7UEB - chains a and C of the 14 polymer chains in the assembly; structure by electron microscopy, 3.08 A resolution.

== Chain a ==
Name: Photosystem P840 reaction center, large subunit
Organism: Chlorobaculum tepidum TLS
UniProtKB: Q8KAY0 (Q8KAY0_CHLTE); numbering as in UniProt (aligned over 1-731)
Sequence (731 residues; numbered 1 to 731; the number before each row is that of its first residue):
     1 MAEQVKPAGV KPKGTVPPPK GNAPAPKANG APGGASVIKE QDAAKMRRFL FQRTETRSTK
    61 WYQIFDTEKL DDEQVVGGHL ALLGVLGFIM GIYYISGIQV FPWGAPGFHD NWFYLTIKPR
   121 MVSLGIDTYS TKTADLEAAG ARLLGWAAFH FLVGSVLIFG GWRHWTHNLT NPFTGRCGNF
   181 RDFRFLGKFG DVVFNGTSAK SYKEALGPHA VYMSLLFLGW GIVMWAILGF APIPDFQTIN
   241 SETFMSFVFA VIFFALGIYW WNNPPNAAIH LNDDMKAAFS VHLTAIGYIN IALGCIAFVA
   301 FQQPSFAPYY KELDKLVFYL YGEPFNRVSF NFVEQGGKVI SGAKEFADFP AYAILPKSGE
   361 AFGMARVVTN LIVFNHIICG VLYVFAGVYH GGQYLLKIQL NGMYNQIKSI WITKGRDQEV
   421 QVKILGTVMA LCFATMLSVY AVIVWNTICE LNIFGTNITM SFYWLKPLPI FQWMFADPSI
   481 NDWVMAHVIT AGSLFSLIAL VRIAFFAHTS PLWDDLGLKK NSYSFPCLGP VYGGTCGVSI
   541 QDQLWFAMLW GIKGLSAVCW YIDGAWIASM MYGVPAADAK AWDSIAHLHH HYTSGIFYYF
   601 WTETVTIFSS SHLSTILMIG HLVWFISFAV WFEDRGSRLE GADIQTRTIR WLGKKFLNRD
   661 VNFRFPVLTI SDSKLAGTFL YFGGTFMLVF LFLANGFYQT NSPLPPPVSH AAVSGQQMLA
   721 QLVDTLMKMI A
Unresolved in the structure: 1-56, 709-731
Bound ions: bacteriochlorophyll a Mg near Glu242 (its only coordinating residue here); 4Fe-4S cluster Fe: Cys527, Cys536 (shared with 2 residues of chain A); Ca2+: Asp563, Glu603, Phe692, Asn695
Ligand contacts:
  - bacteriochlorophyll a (BCL), molecule 1: Trp61, Tyr62, Gln63, Ile64, Phe65, Asp66, Thr67, Lys276, Phe279, Leu283, Leu382, Tyr383, Ala386, Tyr389, His390, Gln393, Tyr523, Gln541, Leu544, Trp545, Met548, Leu675, Phe679
  - bacteriochlorophyll a (BCL), molecule 2: Phe65, Leu70, Gln74, Val75, Gly78, His79, Leu82, Val85, Ile89, Tyr93, Phe113, Trp165, Met275, Ala278, Phe279, His282, Leu283, Ile286, Tyr383
  - bacteriochlorophyll a (BCL), molecule 3: Asp72, Val75, Val76, His79, Leu80, Leu83, Phe149, Val153, Leu157, Phe180, Phe183, Phe185, Phe194, Ser198, Ala199, Ser201, Tyr202, Ala205, Pro208, His209, Tyr212, Met213, Leu216
  - bacteriochlorophyll a (BCL), molecule 4: Val76, Leu80, Val156, Leu157, Phe159, Gly160, His164, Leu169, Thr170, Asn171, Pro172, Arg176, Cys177, Gly178, Asn179, Phe180, Phe183, Arg184, Phe185, Leu186, Gly187, Tyr212
  - bacteriochlorophyll a (BCL), molecule 5: Leu83, Leu86, Gly87, Met90, Tyr94, Ile117, Arg120, Met121, Leu124, Ile126, Trp146, Phe149, His150, Val153, Gly154, Leu157, Met213, Leu216, Phe217, Trp220, Val223, Glu242, Phe253, Ile289, Leu293
  - bacteriochlorophyll a (BCL), molecule 6: Leu83, Tyr202, Lys203, Ala205, Leu206, His209, Ala210, Met213, Leu216, Gly219, Trp220, Val223, Pro265, Asn266, Ala267, His270, Leu271, Ala278, Val281, His282, Ala285, Ile286, Ile289, Trp411
  - bacteriochlorophyll a (BCL), molecule 7: Leu86, Met90, Tyr93, Thr116, Ile117, Arg120, Ile286, Ile289, Asn290, Leu293, Phe301, Tyr310, Ile372, Asn375, His376, Cys379, Tyr383
  - bacteriochlorophyll a (BCL), molecule 8: Tyr93, Trp112, Phe113, Thr116, Ile117, Leu371, Ile372, Phe374, Asn375, Ile378, Cys379, Leu382, Met548, Thr678, Phe679, Phe682, Gly683, Phe686, Met687, Val689, Phe690, Leu693
  - bacteriochlorophyll a (BCL), molecule 9: Asp110, Asn111, Trp112, Phe113, Leu320, Tyr321, Gly322, His612, Thr615, Ile616, Ile619, Met687, Phe690
  - bacteriochlorophyll a (BCL), molecule 10: Pro119, Arg120, Ser123, Phe217, Trp220, Phe236, Gln237, Thr238, Ile239, Ser241, Glu242, Met245, Ser246, Phe249, Leu293, Phe301, Ser305, Phe306, Tyr309, Tyr310
  - bacteriochlorophyll a (BCL), molecule 11: Ile269, His270, Ala277, Ser280, Val281, Thr284, Ala285, Tyr288, Val384, Val388, Gly391, Gly392, Tyr394, Leu395, Tyr404, Ser409, Ile410, Trp411, Ile412, Lys414, Gly415, Leu497, Leu500, Ala504, Phe505
  - bacteriochlorophyll a (BCL), molecule 12: Leu431, Ala434, Thr435, Ser438, Leu465, Lys466, Pro467, Leu468, Phe471, Phe475, Asp482, Trp483, Ala486, His487, Thr490
  - F26 (2-[(1E,3E,5E,7E,9E,11E,13E,15E,17E,19E)-3,7,12,16,20,24-hexamethylpentacosa-1,3,5,7,9,11,13,15,17,19,23-undecaenyl]-1,3,4-trimethyl-benzene), molecule 1: His79, Leu82, Leu83, Leu86, Phe113, Tyr202, Ala205, His209, Met213, Asp274, Ala278, His282
  - F26, molecule 2: Leu206, Phe249, Phe253, Leu256, Tyr259, Trp260, Asn263, Pro264, Pro265, Asn266
  - F39 ([(2R,3S,4S,5R,6R)-6-[(10E,12E,14E)-2,6,10,14,19,23-hexamethyl-25-(2,3,6-trimethylphenyl)pentacosa-6,8,10,12,14,16,18,20,22,24-decaen-2-yl]oxy-3,4,5-tris(oxidanyl)oxan-2-yl]methyl dodecanoate), molecule 1: Phe236, Gln237, Tyr288, Ile291, Ala292, Leu293, Cys295, Ile296, Ala297, Val299, Ala300, Phe301, Gln303, Ser305, Phe306, Ile372, His376, Trp411, Leu497, Val501, Ala504, Phe505
  - F39, molecule 2: Phe663, Phe665, Pro666
  - Chlorophyll A ester (G2O), molecule 1: Met429, Cys432, Phe433, Met436, Leu437, Tyr440, Phe495, Ile498, Arg502, Phe546, Leu549, Trp550
  - Chlorophyll A ester (G2O), molecule 2: Met436, Leu437, Tyr440, Ala441, Val444, Thr447, Ile448, Phe454, Phe495, Leu549, Trp550, Ile552, Lys553, Met570, Phe597, Phe600, Trp624, Tyr681
  - Chlorophyll A ester (G2O), molecule 3: Met618, Ile619, His621, Leu622, Trp624, Phe625, Phe628
  - Chlorophyll A ester (G2O), molecule 4: Leu622, Phe625, Ile626, Phe628, Ala629, Phe632, Asp634, Ser637, Arg638, Gly641, Ala642, Gln645
  - Bacteriochlorophyll A isomer (GS0), molecule 1: Met436, Val439, Tyr440, Ile443, Val488, Ala491, Gly492, Ile552, Lys553, Ser556, Ala557, Trp560, Ile567, Ile596, Phe600, Thr604, Ile607, Phe608, Leu617, His621, Trp624, Tyr681, Thr685, Phe686, Leu688, Val689, Phe692
  - Bacteriochlorophyll A isomer (GS0), molecule 2: Phe597, Phe600, Trp601, Trp624
  - 4Fe-4S cluster (SF4): Cys527, Gly529, Pro530, Thr535, Cys536, Glu633, Ile670
What the authors report for this chain:
  - binding site for 1,2-dipalmitoyl-phosphatidyl-glycerole: Arg638, Gln645

== Chain C ==
Name: Cytochrome c
Organism: Chlorobaculum tepidum TLS
UniProtKB: O07091 (CY551_CHLTE); numbering as in UniProt (aligned over 1-206)
Sequence (206 residues; each row starts with the number of its first residue):
     1 MDKNSNGKLI ALAVGGAVLM GALFFSVSFL TGYIPAPNHS AILTPLRSFM GWFLLIFCAS
    61 IIIMGLGKMS SAISDKWFLS FPLSIFVIVM VMFLSLRVYW EKGRTTTVDG KYIRTTAELK
   121 EFLNKPAATS DVPPAPAGFD FDAAKKLVDV RCNKCHTLDS VADLFRTKYK KTGQVNLIVK
   181 RMQGFPGSGI SDDDAKTIGI WLHEKF
Unresolved in the structure: 1-4, 127-206
Curated features (UniProtKB/Swiss-Prot):
  - binding site (heme): Cys152, Cys155, His156, Met182
Ligand contacts:
  - bacteriochlorophyll a (BCL), molecule 1: Phe24, Val27, Thr31
  - bacteriochlorophyll a (BCL), molecule 2: Phe78, Phe81, Pro82, Ile85, Val89
  - bacteriochlorophyll a (BCL), molecule 3: Met92, Phe93, Leu96
  - F39 ([(2R,3S,4S,5R,6R)-6-[(10E,12E,14E)-2,6,10,14,19,23-hexamethyl-25-(2,3,6-trimethylphenyl)pentacosa-6,8,10,12,14,16,18,20,22,24-decaen-2-yl]oxy-3,4,5-tris(oxidanyl)oxan-2-yl]methyl dodecanoate): Met20, Leu23, Val27, Trp52, Ile56, Ala59, Ser60, Ile63, Met64, Gly67, Lys68, Ser71
  - Chlorophyll A ester (G2O), molecule 1: Leu55, Ile56, Ala59
  - Chlorophyll A ester (G2O), molecule 2: Ala59, Ile62, Ile63

== Interface between chain a and chain C ==
Pairs across the interface (87; chain a residue first):
  Trp61(a) with Ser70(C); Ile73(C), hydrophobic
  Ile64(a) with Ile73(C); Ser74(C); Asp75(C)
  Phe65(a) with Asp75(C)
  Gly77(a) with Phe78(C)
  Gly78(a) with Phe78(C)
  Ala81(a) with Phe78(C), hydrophobic
  Val85(a) with Pro82(C), hydrophobic
  Phe88(a) with Phe86(C), hydrophobic
  Ile92(a) with Phe86(C), hydrophobic; Met90(C), hydrophobic; Phe93(C), hydrophobic
  Tyr93(a) with Phe93(C), hydrophobic
  Ser96(a) with Phe93(C)
  Gln99(a) with Arg104(C), hydrogen bond; Arg114(C)
  Val100(a) with Arg114(C)
  Phe101(a) with Arg97(C)
  Pro106(a) with Arg97(C), hydrogen bond (backbone-side chain); Gly103(C); Arg104(C); Tyr112(C)
  Gly107(a) with Gly103(C); Arg104(C), hydrogen bond (backbone-backbone)
  Phe108(a) with Phe93(C); Arg97(C); Arg104(C), hydrogen bond (backbone-side chain)
  His109(a) with Glu101(C); Gly103(C), hydrogen bond (side chain-backbone); Arg104(C); Thr105(C), hydrogen bond
  Asp110(a) with Arg104(C), salt bridge
  Asn111(a) with Phe93(C)
  Phe113(a) with Phe93(C), hydrophobic
  Thr131(a) with Arg114(C), hydrogen bond (backbone-side chain); Thr115(C); Glu118(C), hydrogen bond
  Lys132(a) with Arg114(C)
  Thr133(a) with Tyr112(C); Arg114(C), hydrogen bond
  Leu136(a) with Arg114(C)
  Ile158(a) with Leu83(C), hydrophobic
  Gly161(a) with Phe78(C)
  Trp162(a) with Phe78(C), hydrophobic; Leu79(C), hydrophobic
  Trp165(a) with Phe78(C), hydrophobic
  Asp314(a) with Thr116(C)
  Lys315(a) with Thr115(C); Thr116(C)
  Leu316(a) with Arg114(C); Thr116(C)
  Val317(a) with Ile113(C); Arg114(C), hydrogen bond (backbone-backbone); Thr115(C); Thr116(C); Leu119(C), hydrophobic
  Tyr319(a) with Arg104(C); Thr105(C); Ile113(C), hydrogen bond (side chain-backbone)
  Tyr321(a) with Leu96(C); Glu101(C)
  Phe330(a) with Pro37(C), hydrophobic; His39(C)
  Asp348(a) with Thr107(C); Val108(C), hydrogen bond (backbone-backbone); Phe122(C)
  Phe349(a) with Thr105(C); Thr107(C); Phe122(C), hydrophobic
  Pro350(a) with Thr106(C)
  Ala353(a) with Thr105(C)
  Ile354(a) with Glu101(C); Thr105(C)
  Pro356(a) with Leu119(C), hydrophobic
  Ser358(a) with Thr116(C); Leu119(C)
  Glu360(a) with Thr116(C); Lys120(C)
  Phe656(a) with Leu12(C), hydrophobic
  Leu657(a) with Lys8(C); Leu9(C), hydrophobic; Leu12(C), hydrophobic
  Arg659(a) with Lys8(C)
  Asp660(a) with Ser5(C); Leu9(C)
Other interface residues (no listed pair), chain a (58 interface residues in all): Lys69, Ala105, Phe318, Asn331, Lys344, Phe346, Ala347, Tyr352, Gly359, Asn658
Other interface residues (no listed pair), chain C (39 interface residues in all): Asn38, Val89, Leu123, Lys125

== Summary ==
58 residues of chain a face 39 of chain C across their interface; the contacts include 12 hydrogen bonds and 1
salt bridge. Polar contacts include Asp110(a)-Arg104(C), Gln99(a)-Arg104(C) and Pro106(a)-Arg97(C). The paper
reports a binding site for 1,2-dipalmitoyl-phosphatidyl-glycerole at Arg638(a) and Gln645(a).
Chain a is Photosystem P840 reaction center, large subunit and chain C is Cytochrome c, both from
Chlorobaculum tepidum TLS; the structure, Photosynthetic assembly of Chlorobaculum tepidum (RC-FMO2), was
determined by electron microscopy together with 7UEA from the same study.
